1HR0 - chains A and T of the 23 polymer chains in the assembly; structure by X-ray diffraction, 3.20 A resolution.

== Chain A ==
Molecule: 16S ribosomal RNA
Source organism: Thermus thermophilus
Sequence (1522 nucleotides; each row starts with the number of its first residue; note: 42 numbers in that range are skipped by the numbering (no residue carries them; nothing is unmodelled there); a row labelled like 190A-190L holds insertion residues (190A, then the next letters in order); numbering starts at 0):
     0 UUUGUUGGAGAGUUUGAUCCUGGCUCAGGGUGAACGCUGGCGGCGUGCCU
    50 AAGACAUGCAAGUCGUGCGGG
    73 CCGCGGGGUUUU
    88 ACUCCG
    95 UGGUC
   101 AGCGGCGGACGGGUGAGUAACGCGUGGGU
  129A G
   130 ACCUACCCGGAAGAGGGGGACAACCCGGGGAAACUCGGGCUAAUCCCCCA
   180 UGUGGACCCGC
190A-190L CCCUUGGGGUGU
   191 GUCCAAAGGGCUUU
   216 GCCCGCUUCCGGAUGGGCCCGCGUCCCAUCAGCUAGUUGGUGGGGUAAUG
   266 GCCCACCAAGGCGACGACGGGUAGCCGGUCUGAGAGGAUGGCCGGCCACA
   316 GGGGCACUGAGACACGGGCCCCACUCCUACGGGAGGCAGCAGUUAGGAAU
   366 CUUCCGCAAUGGGCGCAAGCCUGACGGAGCGACGCCGCUUGGAGGAAGAA
   416 GCCCUUCGGGGUGUAAACUCCUGAA
   442 CCCGGGACGAAACCCCCGACGA
   474 GGGGACUGACGGUACCGGG
   494 GUAAUAGCGCCGGCCAACUCCGUGCCAGCAGCCGCGGUAAUACGGAGGGC
   544 GCGAGCGUUACCCGGAUUCACUGGGCGUAAAGGGCGUGUAGGCGGCCUGG
   594 GGCGUCCCAUGUGAAAGACCACGGCUCAACCGUGGGGGAGCGUGGGAUAC
   644 GCUCAGGCUAGACGGUGGGAGAGGGUGGUGGAAUUCCCGGAGUAGCGGUG
   694 AAAUGCGCAGAUACCGGGAGGAACGCCGAUGGCGAAGGCAGCCACCUGGU
   744 CCACCCGUGACGCUGAGGCGCGAAAGCGUGGGGAGCAAACCGGAUUAGAU
   794 ACCCGGGUAGUCCACGCCCUAAACGAUGCGCGCUAGGUCUCUGGGUCU
   848 CCUGGGGGCCGAAGCUAACGCGUUAAGCGCGCCGCCUGGGGAGUACGGCC
   898 GCAAGGCUGAAACUCAAAGGAAUUGACGGGGGCCCGCACAAGCGGUGGAG
   948 CAUGUGGUUUAAUUCGAAGCAACGCGAAGAACCUUACCAGGCCUUGACAU
   998 GCUAGG
 1003A G
  1004 AACCCGGGUGAAAGCCUGGGGUGCCCC
1030A-1030D GCGA
  1031 GGGGAGCCCUAGCACAGGUGCUGCAUGGCCGUCGUCAGCUCGUGCCGUGA
  1081 GGUGUUGGGUUAAGUCCCGCAACGAGCGCAACCCCCGCCGUUAGUUGCCA
  1131 GCGGUUCGGCCGGGCACUCUAACGGGACUGCCCGCGAAA
  1171 GCGGGAGGAAGGAGGGGACGACGUCUGGUCAGCAUGGCCCUUACGGCCUG
  1221 GGCGACACACGUGCUACAAUGCCCACUACAAAGCGAUGCCACCCGGCAAC
  1271 GGGGAGCUAAUCGCAAAAAGGUGGGCCCAGUUCGGAUUGGGGUCUGCAAC
  1321 CCGACCCCAUGAAGCCGGAAUCGCUAGUAAUCGCGGAUCAG
 1361A C
  1362 CAUGCCGCGGUGAAUACGUUCCCGGGCCUUGUACACACCGCCCGUCACGC
  1412 CAUGGGAGCGGGCUCUACCCGAAGUCGCCGGG
  1446 AGCCUACGGG
  1459 CAGGCGCCGAGGGUAGGGCCCGUGACUGGGGCGAAGUCGUAACAAGGUAG
  1509 CUGUACCGGAAGGUGCGGCUGGAUCACCUCCUUUCU
Unresolved in the structure: 0-4, 1535-1544
Metal / ion sites: Mg2+ site 1: G11, U12; Mg2+ site 2 near G21 (its only coordinating residue here); Mg2+ site 3: A116, G117, G289; Mg2+ site 4: U182, G183; Mg2+ site 5 near A195 (its only coordinating residue here); Mg2+ site 6: G299, G558; Mg2+ site 7 near G324 (its only coordinating residue here); Mg2+ site 8 near C352 (its only coordinating residue here); Mg2+ site 9: C372, U375, G376, U387; Mg2+ site 10 near A509 (its only coordinating residue here); Mg2+ site 11: U516, A533; Mg2+ site 12: A520 (shared with 1 residue of chain W); 38 more Mg2+ sites not listed

== Chain T ==
Molecule: 30S ribosomal protein S20
Source organism: Thermus thermophilus
Sequence (106 residues; row label = number of the first residue in the row):
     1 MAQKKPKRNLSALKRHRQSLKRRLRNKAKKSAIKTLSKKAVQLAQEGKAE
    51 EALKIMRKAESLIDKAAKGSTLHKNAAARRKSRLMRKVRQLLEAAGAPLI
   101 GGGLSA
Unresolved in the structure: 1-7

== Chain A / chain T interface ==
Contacting residue pairs (96):
  G61(A) / Leu-10(T)  phosphate contact
  G102(A) / Arg-17(T)  salt bridge to the phosphate
  C103(A) / Lys-14(T)  salt bridge to the phosphate
  C103(A) / Arg-17(T)  salt bridge to the phosphate
  C103(A) / Lys-21(T)  phosphate contact
  G104(A) / Lys-14(T)  hydrogen bond to the base
  G104(A) / Gln-18(T)  hydrogen bond to the phosphate
  G104(A) / Lys-21(T)  salt bridge to the phosphate
  G105(A) / Arg-22(T)  salt bridge to the phosphate
  C106(A) / Arg-15(T)  base contact
  G107(A) / Arg-15(T)  hydrogen bond to the base
  G108(A) / Arg-15(T)  base contact
  C132(A) / Lys-74(T)  hydrogen bond to the phosphate
  C132(A) / Asn-75(T)  hydrogen bond to the phosphate
  U133(A) / Lys-74(T)  salt bridge to the phosphate
  C175(A) / Arg-25(T)  sugar contact
  C176(A) / Lys-29(T)  salt bridge to the phosphate
  C177(A) / Lys-65(T)  salt bridge to the phosphate
  C178(A) / Lys-65(T)  salt bridge to the phosphate
  A185(A) / Glu-60(T)  base contact
  A185(A) / Ala-78(T)  phosphate contact
  A185(A) / Lys-81(T)  hydrogen bond to the base
  C186(A) / Ala-78(T)  sugar contact
  C186(A) / Lys-81(T)  sugar contact
  C186(A) / Ser-82(T)  hydrogen bond to the sugar
  C186(A) / Met-85(T)  hydrogen bond to the sugar
  C187(A) / Ser-82(T)  phosphate contact
  C187(A) / Met-85(T)  sugar contact
  C187(A) / Arg-89(T)  hydrogen bond to the sugar
  C187(A) / Leu-104(T)  base contact
  C187(A) / Ser-105(T)  hydrogen bond to the base
  C188(A) / Arg-86(T)  salt bridge to the phosphate
  C188(A) / Arg-89(T)  hydrogen bond to the sugar
  C188(A) / Ser-105(T)  hydrogen bond to the base
  G190K(A) / Ser-105(T)  base contact
  U190L(A) / Ser-105(T)  hydrogen bond to the base
  U190L(A) / Ala-106(T)  hydrogen bond to the base
  G191(A) / Met-85(T)  base contact
  G191(A) / Gly-101(T)  hydrogen bond to the sugar
  G191(A) / Gly-102(T)  hydrogen bond to the sugar
  G191(A) / Gly-103(T)  hydrogen bond to the base
  G191(A) / Leu-104(T)  sugar contact
  G191(A) / Ser-105(T)  base contact
  G191(A) / Ala-106(T)  sugar contact
  U192(A) / Arg-57(T)  hydrogen bond to the phosphate
  U192(A) / Glu-60(T)  hydrogen bond to the sugar
  U192(A) / Gly-102(T)  sugar contact
  U192(A) / Gly-103(T)  sugar contact
  C193(A) / Arg-57(T)  salt bridge to the phosphate
  C193(A) / Glu-60(T)  sugar contact
  C193(A) / Ser-61(T)  hydrogen bond to the phosphate
  C193(A) / Asp-64(T)  hydrogen bond to the sugar
  C194(A) / Ser-61(T)  hydrogen bond to the phosphate
  C194(A) / Asp-64(T)  sugar contact
  C194(A) / Lys-65(T)  sugar contact
  C194(A) / Lys-68(T)  sugar contact
  A195(A) / Lys-68(T)  hydrogen bond to the sugar
  U222(A) / Lys-68(T)  phosphate contact
  U223(A) / Lys-68(T)  salt bridge to the phosphate
  G258(A) / Lys-87(T)  phosphate contact
  G259(A) / Arg-83(T)  salt bridge to the phosphate
  G259(A) / Lys-87(T)  salt bridge to the phosphate
  G260(A) / Arg-83(T)  salt bridge to the phosphate
  U261(A) / Arg-79(T)  salt bridge to the phosphate
  U261(A) / Arg-83(T)  hydrogen bond to the base
  A262(A) / Asn-75(T)  hydrogen bond to the sugar
  A262(A) / Ala-76(T)  phosphate contact
  A263(A) / Asn-75(T)  phosphate contact
  A263(A) / Arg-79(T)  salt bridge to the phosphate
  C322(A) / Arg-23(T)  sugar contact
  U323(A) / Ser-19(T)  sugar contact
  U323(A) / Arg-22(T)  phosphate contact
  U323(A) / Arg-23(T)  sugar contact
  U323(A) / Asn-26(T)  hydrogen bond to the phosphate
  G324(A) / Arg-22(T)  salt bridge to the phosphate
  G324(A) / Asn-26(T)  hydrogen bond to the phosphate
  G324(A) / Ser-70(T)  hydrogen bond to the phosphate
  A325(A) / Ser-70(T)  phosphate contact
  A325(A) / Lys-74(T)  phosphate contact
  G332(A) / Leu-10(T)  phosphate contact
  G333(A) / His-16(T)  hydrogen bond to the sugar
  U1436(A) / Arg-23(T)  salt bridge to the phosphate
  G1438(A) / Lys-34(T)  salt bridge to the phosphate
  C1439(A) / Lys-38(T)  salt bridge to the phosphate
  G1453(A) / Leu-36(T)  sugar contact
  G1453(A) / Lys-39(T)  hydrogen bond to the phosphate
  G1454(A) / Thr-35(T)  sugar contact
  G1454(A) / Lys-39(T)  salt bridge to the phosphate
  G1455(A) / Ala-28(T)  phosphate contact
  G1455(A) / Ser-31(T)  phosphate contact
  G1455(A) / Ala-32(T)  phosphate contact
  G1455(A) / Thr-35(T)  hydrogen bond to the phosphate
  C1459(A) / Lys-27(T)  salt bridge to the phosphate
  C1459(A) / Ala-28(T)  phosphate contact
  C1459(A) / Ser-31(T)  hydrogen bond to the phosphate
  A1460(A) / Lys-27(T)  salt bridge to the phosphate
Other interface residues (no listed pair), chain A (52 interface residues in all): A60, C131, C174, A196, C1437
Other interface residues (no listed pair), chain T (50 interface residues in all): Leu-24, Lys-58, Arg-80

== In short ==
The interface between chain A and chain T involves 52 residues on one side and 50 on the other, with 32
hydrogen bonds and 24 salt bridges. Polar pairs include G104(A)/Lys-14(T), G107(A)/Arg-15(T) and
A185(A)/Lys-81(T). G11(A) and U12(A) form the Mg2+ site 1.
Here chain A is 16S ribosomal RNA and chain T is 30S ribosomal protein S20, both from Thermus thermophilus.
Entry 1HR0 (Crystal structure of initiation factor IF1 bound to the 30S ribosomal subunit) was determined by
X-ray diffraction.
